8XBE - chains S and C of the 5 polymer chains in the assembly; structure by electron microscopy, 3.40 A resolution.

# Chain S
Protein: scFv16
Source organism: Mus musculus
Notes: antibody fragment or engineered binder
Amino-acid sequence (260 residues; numbered 1 to 248 plus 14 insertion-coded residues; 2 numbers in that range are skipped by the numbering (no residue carries them; nothing is unmodelled there); the number before each row is that of its first residue; a row labelled like 121A-121N holds insertion residues (121A, then the next letters in order)):
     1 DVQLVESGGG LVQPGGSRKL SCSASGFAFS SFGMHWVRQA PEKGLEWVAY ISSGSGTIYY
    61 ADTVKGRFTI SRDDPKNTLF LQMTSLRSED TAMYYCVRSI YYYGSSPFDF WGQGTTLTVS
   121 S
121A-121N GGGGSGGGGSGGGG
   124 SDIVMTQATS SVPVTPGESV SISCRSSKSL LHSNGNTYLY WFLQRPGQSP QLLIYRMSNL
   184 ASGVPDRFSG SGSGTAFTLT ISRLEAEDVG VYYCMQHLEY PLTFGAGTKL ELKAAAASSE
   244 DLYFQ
Not modelled in the structure: 1, 121A-121N, 236-248
Disulfides: Cys22-Cys96, Cys147-Cys217

# Chain C
Protein: Guanine nucleotide-binding protein G(I)/G(S)/G(T) subunit beta-1
Source organism: Rattus norvegicus
UniProt: P54311 (GBB1_RAT); residues 2-340 here = UniProt positions 2-340
Amino-acid sequence (344 residues; row label = number of the first residue in the row; numbers below 1 keep their minus sign (Gly-3 is residue -3)):
    -3 GSQLQSELDQ LRQEAEQLKN QIRDARKACA DATLSQITNN IDPVGRIQMR TRRTLRGHLA
    57 KIYAMHWGTD SRLLVSASQD GKLIIWDSYT TNKVHAIPLR SSWVMTCAYA PSGNYVACGG
   117 LDNICSIYNL KTREGNVRVS RELAGHTGYL SCCRFLDDNQ IVTSSGDTTC ALWDIETGQQ
   177 TTTFTGHTGD VMSLSLAPDT RLFVSGACDA SAKLWDVREG MCRQTFTGHE SDINAICFFP
   237 NGNAFATGSD DATCRLFDLR ADQELMTYSH DNIICGITSV SFSKSGRLLL AGYDDFNCNV
   297 WDALKADRAG VLAGHDNRVS CLGVTDDGMA VATGSWDSFL KIWN
Not modelled in the structure: -3 to 4
Sequence notes: expression tag (-3 to 1)
Swiss-Prot annotation at these positions:
  - modified residue: Ser2 (N-acetylserine), His266 (Phosphohistidine)
Disulfides: Cys103-Cys114

# How chain S and chain C interact
Contacting residue pairs (14; chain S residue first):
  Val2(S) - Arg129(C)
  Gly26(S) - Glu130(C)
  Phe27(S) - Glu130(C)
  Ala28(S) - Glu130(C)  hydrogen bond (backbone-backbone)
  Phe32(S) - Gly131(C)
  Arg98(S) - Arg129(C)  hydrogen bond (side chain-backbone)
  Ile100(S) - Gly131(C)
  Tyr102(S) - Val90(C)  hydrophobic
  Tyr102(S) - His91(C)
  Tyr103(S) - Asp66(C)
  Tyr103(S) - Arg68(C)
  Tyr103(S) - Leu69(C)  hydrophobic
  Tyr103(S) - Asp83(C)
  Asp109(S) - Arg129(C)  salt bridge
Also at the interface, not in a pair above, chain S (11 interface residues in all): Phe110
Also at the interface, not in a pair above, chain C (10 interface residues in all): Asn132

# Overview
11 residues of chain S and 10 residues of chain C are in contact, with 2 hydrogen bonds and 1 salt bridge.
Polar contacts include Asp109(S)-Arg129(C), Arg98(S)-Arg129(C) and Ala28(S)-Glu130(C).
Chain S is scFv16 (Mus musculus) and chain C is Guanine nucleotide-binding protein G(I)/G(S)/G(T) subunit
beta-1 (Rattus norvegicus); the structure, Human GPR34 -Gi complex bound to S3E-LysoPS, was determined by
electron microscopy together with 8XBG, 8XBH and 8XBI from the same study.
